PDB entry 3GJS | X-ray diffraction, 1.90 A resolution | chains B and E of the 3 polymer chains in the assembly

# Chain B
Molecule: Caspase-3 subunit p12
Organism: Homo sapiens
Notes: EC 3.4.22.56
UniProtKB: P42574 (CASP3_HUMAN); numbering as in UniProt (aligned over 176-277)
Amino-acid sequence (108 residues; each row starts with the number of its first residue):
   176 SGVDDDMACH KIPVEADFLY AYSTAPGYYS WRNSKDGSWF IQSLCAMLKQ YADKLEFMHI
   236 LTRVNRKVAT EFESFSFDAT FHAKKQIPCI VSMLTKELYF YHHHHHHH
Not modelled in the structure: 176-183, 279-283
Differences from the reference sequence: expression tag (278-283)
Swiss-Prot annotation at these positions:
  - modified residue: R207 (Microbial infection: ADP-riboxanated arginine)
  - mutagenesis: R207 (R207A: Abolished ADP-riboxanation by C.violaceum CopC)

# Chain E
Molecule: Ac-YVAD-Cho inhibitor
Amino-acid sequence (5 residues; each row starts with the number of its first residue):
     1 XYVAX
Modified positions: ACE (acetyl group) at position 1; ASJ ((3S)-3-amino-4-hydroxybutanoic acid) at position 5

# How chain B and chain E interact
Contacting residue pairs (18):
  Y204(B) - A4(E)  hydrophobic
  S205(B) - V3(E)
  S205(B) - A4(E)
  S205(B) - ASJ_5(E)  hydrogen bond (backbone-backbone)
  W206(B) - Y2(E)  hydrophobic
  W206(B) - V3(E)
  R207(B) - ACE_1(E)
  R207(B) - Y2(E)
  R207(B) - V3(E)  hydrogen bond (backbone-backbone)
  R207(B) - ASJ_5(E)
  N208(B) - ACE_1(E)
  N208(B) - Y2(E)
  S209(B) - ACE_1(E)  hydrogen bond (backbone-backbone)
  S209(B) - V3(E)
  W214(B) - Y2(E)
  E248(B) - Y2(E)
  S249(B) - Y2(E)
  F250(B) - Y2(E)

# Overview
Chain B and chain E form an interface of 10 and 5 residues respectively, with 3 hydrogen bonds. The backbones
hydrogen-bond at S205(B)-ASJ_5(E), R207(B)-V3(E) and S209(B)-ACE_1(E). From UniProt: one mutagenesis site on
chain B.
Chain B is Caspase-3 subunit p12 (Homo sapiens) and chain E is Ac-YVAD-Cho inhibitor; the structure, Caspase-3
Binds Diverse P4 Residues in Peptides, was determined by X-ray diffraction together with 3GJQ, 3GJR and 3GJT
from the same study.
